Entry 6XQM (X-ray diffraction, 1.85 A resolution); this record covers chain A.

== Chain A ==
Molecule: GH16 family protein
Source organism: uncultured bacterium
Notes: EC 3.2.1.39
UniProtKB: A0A0B5H9B3 (A0A0B5H9B3_9BACT); residues 2-266 here correspond to UniProt positions 1-265 (UniProt number = residue number - 1)
Chain sequence (269 residues; row label = number of the first residue in the row; numbers below 1 keep their minus sign (Gly-2 is residue -2)):
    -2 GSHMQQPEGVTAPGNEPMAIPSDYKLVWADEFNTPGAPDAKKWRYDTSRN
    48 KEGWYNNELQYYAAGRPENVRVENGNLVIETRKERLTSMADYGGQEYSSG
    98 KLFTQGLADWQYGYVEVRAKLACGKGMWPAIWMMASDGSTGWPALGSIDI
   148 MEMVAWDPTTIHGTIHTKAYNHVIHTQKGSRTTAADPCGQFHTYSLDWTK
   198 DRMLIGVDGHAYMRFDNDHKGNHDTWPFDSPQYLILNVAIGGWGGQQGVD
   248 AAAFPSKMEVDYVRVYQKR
Unresolved in the structure: -2 to 3
Differences from the reference sequence: expression tag (-2 to 1); engineered mutation Ser144 (Glu143 in A0A0B5H9B3)
Cystine bridges: Cys120-Cys185
Ion coordination: Ca2+: Glu28, Asn30, Gly72, Asp258
Ligand contacts: alpha-D-glucopyranose (GLC): Asn53, Trp125, Asp146, Glu149, Thr161, His163, His169, Gln174, Trp240
Reported in the primary citation:
  - binding site for beta-D-glucopyranose: Asn53, Trp139
  - binding site for alpha-D-glucopyranose: Glu149
  - catalytic residues: Asp146 (proposed by the authors, not directly observed)
  - specificity-determining residues: Trp129 (from molecular simulation)

== Overview ==
Chain A binds alpha-D-glucopyranose. Glu28, Asn30, Gly72 and Asp258 coordinate Ca2+. The paper reports the
catalytic residue Asp146; a binding site for beta-D-glucopyranose at Asn53 and Trp139.
Chain A is GH16 family protein (uncultured bacterium); the structure, Crystal structure of SCLam E144S mutant,
a non-specific endo-beta-1,3(4)-glucanase from family GH16, co-crystallized with laminarihexaose, presenting
..., was determined by X-ray diffraction (same publication as 6XOF, 6XQF, 6XQG, 6XQH and 6XQL).
